Entry 2J37 (electron microscopy, 8.70 A resolution (very low resolution: no residue pairs are listed; an interface is given only as per-side residue counts)); this record covers chains A and W of the 8 polymer chains in the assembly.

# Chain A
Molecule: Srp RNA
From: Canis sp
Sequence (128 nucleotides; each row starts with the number of its first residue):
   112 GACACUAAGU UCGGCAUCAA UAUGGUGACC UCCCGGGAGC GGGGGACCAC CAGGUUGCCU
   172 AAGGAGGGGU GAACCGGCCC AGGUCGGAAA CGGAGCAGGU CAAAACUCCC GUGCUGAUCA
   232 GUAGUGUC

# Chain W
Name: Signal recognition particle 54 kDa protein (SRP54)
From: Canis sp
UniProt: P61010 (SRP54_CANFA); residue numbers follow UniProt; this construct covers 1-504
Amino-acid sequence (504 residues; numbered 1 to 504; the number before each row is that of its first residue):
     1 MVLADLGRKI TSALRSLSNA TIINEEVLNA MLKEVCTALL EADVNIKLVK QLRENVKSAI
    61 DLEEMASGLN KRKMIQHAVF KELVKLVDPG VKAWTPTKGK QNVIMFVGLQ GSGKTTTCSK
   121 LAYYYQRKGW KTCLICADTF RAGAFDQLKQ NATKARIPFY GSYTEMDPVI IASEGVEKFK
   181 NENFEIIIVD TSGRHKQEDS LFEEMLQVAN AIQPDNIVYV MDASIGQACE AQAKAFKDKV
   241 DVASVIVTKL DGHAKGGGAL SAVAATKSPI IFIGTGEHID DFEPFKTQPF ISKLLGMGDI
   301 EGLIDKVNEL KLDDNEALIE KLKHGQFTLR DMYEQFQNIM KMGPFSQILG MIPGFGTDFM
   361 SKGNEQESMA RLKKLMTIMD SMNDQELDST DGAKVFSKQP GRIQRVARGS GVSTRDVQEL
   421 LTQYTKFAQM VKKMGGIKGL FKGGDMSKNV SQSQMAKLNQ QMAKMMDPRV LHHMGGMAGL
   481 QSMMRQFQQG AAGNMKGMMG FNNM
Not modelled in the structure: 1-7, 100-101, 489-504
UniProt features mapped onto this chain:
  - binding site (GTP): Gly-108 to Thr-115, Asp-190 to Arg-194, Thr-248 to Asp-251

# Interface between chain A and chain W
At this resolution (9 A) residue pairs are not listed: 10 residues of chain A and 15 of chain W lie at the interface.

# In short
The interface between chain A and chain W involves 10 residues on one side and 15 on the other. From UniProt:
17 GTP-binding residues on chain W.
Chain A is Srp RNA and chain W is Signal recognition particle 54 kDa protein (SRP54), both from Canis sp; the
structure, Model of mammalian srp bound to 80S rncs, was determined by electron microscopy.
